Entry 5KZN (X-ray diffraction, 2.80 A resolution); this record covers chain A.

Chain A:
Protein: Metabotropic glutamate receptor 2
From: Homo sapiens
UniProtKB: Q14416 (GRM2_HUMAN); residue numbers follow UniProt; this construct covers 1-564
Amino-acid sequence (570 residues; numbered 1 to 570; the number before each row is that of its first residue):
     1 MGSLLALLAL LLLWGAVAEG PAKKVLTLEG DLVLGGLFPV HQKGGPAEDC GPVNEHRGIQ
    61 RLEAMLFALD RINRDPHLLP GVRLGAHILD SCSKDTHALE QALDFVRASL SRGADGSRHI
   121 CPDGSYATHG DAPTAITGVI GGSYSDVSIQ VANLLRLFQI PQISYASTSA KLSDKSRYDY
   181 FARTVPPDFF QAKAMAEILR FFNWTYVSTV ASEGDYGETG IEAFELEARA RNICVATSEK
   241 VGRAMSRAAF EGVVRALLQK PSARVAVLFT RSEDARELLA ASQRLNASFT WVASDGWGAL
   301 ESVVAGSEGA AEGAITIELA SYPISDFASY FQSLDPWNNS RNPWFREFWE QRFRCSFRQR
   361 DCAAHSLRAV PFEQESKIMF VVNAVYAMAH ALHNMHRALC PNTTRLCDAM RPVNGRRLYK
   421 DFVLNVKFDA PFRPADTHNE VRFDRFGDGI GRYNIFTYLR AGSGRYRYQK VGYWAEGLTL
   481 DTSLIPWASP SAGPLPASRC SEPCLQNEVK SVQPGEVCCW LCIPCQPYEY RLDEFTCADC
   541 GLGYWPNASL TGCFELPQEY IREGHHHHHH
Unresolved in the structure: 1-22, 111-132, 463, 549-570
Disulfide bonds: C50-C92, C234-C518, C355-C362, C400-C407, C500-C519, C504-C522, C525-C537
Covalently attached groups: N-acetylglucosamine (NAG) linked to N203, N286
Sequence notes: conflict E563 (Trp in Q14416); expression tag (565-570)
Bound ions: Mg2+: I72, D75, L78, L79
UniProt features mapped onto this chain:
  - binding site (L-glutamate): R57, R61, S145, A166, T168, D295, K377
  - glycosylation (N-linked (GlcNAc...) asparagine): N203, N286, N338, N402, N547

Overview:
Covalently linked N-acetylglucosamine: at N203 and N286. The Mg2+ site is built by I72, D75, L78 and L79.
Curated annotation (UniProt) lists 7 L-glutamate-binding residues.
Chain A is Metabotropic glutamate receptor 2 (Homo sapiens); the structure, Metabotropic Glutamate Receptor,
was determined by X-ray diffraction together with 5KZQ from the same study.
